8Q23 - chains A and E; structure by X-ray diffraction, 1.90 A resolution.

# Chain A
Name: Glycylpeptide N-tetradecanoyltransferase 1
Organism: Homo sapiens
Notes: EC 2.3.1.97
UniProtKB: P30419 (NMT1_HUMAN); numbering as in UniProt (aligned over 99-496)
Chain sequence (402 residues; each row starts with the number of its first residue):
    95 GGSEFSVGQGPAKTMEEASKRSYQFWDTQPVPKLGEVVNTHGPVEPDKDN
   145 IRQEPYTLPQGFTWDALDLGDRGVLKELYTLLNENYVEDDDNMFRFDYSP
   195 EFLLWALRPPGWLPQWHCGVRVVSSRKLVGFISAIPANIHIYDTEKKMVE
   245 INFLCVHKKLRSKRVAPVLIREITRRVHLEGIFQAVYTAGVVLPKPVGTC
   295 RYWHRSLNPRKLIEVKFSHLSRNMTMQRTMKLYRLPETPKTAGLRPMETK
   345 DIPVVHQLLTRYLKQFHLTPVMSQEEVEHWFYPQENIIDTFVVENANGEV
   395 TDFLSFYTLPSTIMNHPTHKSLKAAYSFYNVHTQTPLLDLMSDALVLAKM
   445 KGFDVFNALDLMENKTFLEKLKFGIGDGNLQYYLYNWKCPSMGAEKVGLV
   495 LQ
Unresolved in the structure: 95-103
Construct notes: expression tag (95-98)
UniProt features mapped onto this chain:
  - binding site (tetradecanoyl-CoA): Gln118, Phe119, Trp120, Phe247, Leu248, Cys249, Val250, Ser256, Arg258, Val259, Ala260
  - mutagenesis: Tyr180 (Y180P: Abolished glycine- and lysine-myristoyltransferase activities), Val181 (V181L: Reduced glycine N-myristoyltransferase activity), Tyr192 (Y192A: Reduced glycine N-myristoyltransferase activity), Gly492 (G492D/K: Reduced activity)
Ligand contacts: tetradecanoyl-coa (MYA): Arg115, Ser116, Tyr117, Gln118, Phe119, Trp120, Asn179, Tyr180, Val181, Val243, Ile245, Asn246, Phe247, Leu248, Cys249, Val250, Leu254, Arg255, Ser256, Lys257, Arg258, Val259, Ala260, Pro261, Ile264, Ile267, Thr268, Val271, His272, Ile276, Phe277, Gln278, Ala279, Tyr281, Thr282, Ala283, Val285, Leu287, Tyr479
Reported in the primary citation:
  - catalytic residues: Thr282

# Chain E
Name: Ace-ord-ser-phe-ser-lys-pro-arg
Chain sequence (8 residues; numbered 201 to 208; the number before each row is that of its first residue):
   201 XXSFSKPR
Modified / non-standard residues: ACE (acetyl group) at position 201; ORD (D-ornithine) at position 202

# How chain A and chain E interact
Contacting residue pairs - 43 pairs, chain A then chain E:
  Tyr180(A) - ORD_202(E)
  Val181(A) - ORD_202(E)
  Val181(A) - Phe204(E)
  Glu182(A) - Phe204(E)
  Asp183(A) - Phe204(E)
  Asp183(A) - Lys206(E)  salt bridge
  Asp184(A) - Lys206(E)  salt bridge
  Asp185(A) - Lys206(E)  salt bridge
  Phe188(A) - Phe204(E)  hydrophobic
  Phe190(A) - ACE_201(E)
  Phe190(A) - ORD_202(E)
  Phe190(A) - Ser203(E)
  Phe190(A) - Phe204(E)  hydrophobic
  Tyr192(A) - ORD_202(E)
  Asn246(A) - ORD_202(E)
  Thr282(A) - ORD_202(E)
  Gly284(A) - Ser203(E)
  Tyr296(A) - ACE_201(E)  hydrogen bond (side chain-backbone)
  Tyr296(A) - Ser203(E)
  Tyr296(A) - Ser205(E)
  His298(A) - Ser205(E)  hydrogen bond
  His298(A) - Lys206(E)  hydrogen bond (side chain-backbone)
  His298(A) - Pro207(E)
  Phe311(A) - Ser205(E)
  Phe311(A) - Lys206(E)
  Phe311(A) - Pro207(E)
  His313(A) - Arg208(E)  hydrogen bond (side chain-backbone)
  Tyr401(A) - ACE_201(E)
  Leu403(A) - ACE_201(E)
  Ser405(A) - Phe204(E)
  Tyr420(A) - ACE_201(E)
  Ile469(A) - Pro207(E)
  Ile469(A) - Arg208(E)  hydrogen bond (backbone-backbone)
  Gly470(A) - Ser205(E)
  Gly470(A) - Lys206(E)
  Gly470(A) - Arg208(E)
  Asp471(A) - Ser205(E)  hydrogen bond (backbone-side chain)
  Asp471(A) - Lys206(E)  salt bridge
  Gly472(A) - Ser205(E)  hydrogen bond (backbone-side chain)
  Asn473(A) - Ser203(E)  hydrogen bond (backbone-side chain)
  Leu474(A) - Ser203(E)
  Gln496(A) - ACE_201(E)
  Gln496(A) - ORD_202(E)
Interface residues without a listed pair, chain A (33 interface residues in all): Met187, Arg189, Ala283, Arg295, Ser312, Leu416
The authors on this interface:
  - interface residues, chain A: Thr282(A)

# In short
33 residues of chain A and 8 residues of chain E are in contact, with 8 hydrogen bonds and 4 salt bridges.
Polar contacts include Asp183(A)-Lys206(E), Asp184(A)-Lys206(E) and Asp185(A)-Lys206(E). Chain A binds
tetradecanoyl-coa. UniProt lists 11 tetradecanoyl-CoA-binding residues and 4 mutagenesis sites on chain A. The
paper reports the catalytic residue Thr282(A); the interface residue Thr282(A).
Chain A is Glycylpeptide N-tetradecanoyltransferase 1 (Homo sapiens) and chain E is
Ace-ord-ser-phe-ser-lys-pro-arg; the structure, HsNMT1 in complex with both MyrCoA and Ac-D-ORN-SFSKPR
inhibitor peptide, was determined by X-ray diffraction together with 8Q24, 8Q26, 8Q2Z, 8Q3D, 8Q3S and 8Q3T
from the same study.
